3UIO - chains A and B of the 4 polymer chains in the assembly; structure by X-ray diffraction, 2.60 A resolution.

# Chain A
Molecule: SUMO-conjugating enzyme UBC9
Organism: Homo sapiens
Notes: EC 6.3.2.-
Reference sequence: P63279 (UBC9_HUMAN); residues 1-158 here = UniProt positions 1-158
Sequence (158 residues; numbered 1 to 158; the number before each row is that of its first residue):
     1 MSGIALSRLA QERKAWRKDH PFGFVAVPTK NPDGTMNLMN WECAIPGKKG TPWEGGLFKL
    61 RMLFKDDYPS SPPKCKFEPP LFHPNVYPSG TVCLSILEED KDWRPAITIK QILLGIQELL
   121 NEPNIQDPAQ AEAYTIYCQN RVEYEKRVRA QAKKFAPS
Disordered / not traced: 1-2
Modified residues: Cys93 (3-sulfinoalanine; CSD); Cys138 (3-sulfinoalanine; CSD)
Curated features (UniProtKB/Swiss-Prot):
  - region: Arg13 to Lys18 (Interaction with SUMO1)
  - active site: Cys93 (Glycyl thioester intermediate)
  - site: Ile4 (Interaction with RANBP2), Val25 (Interaction with RANBP2), Leu57 (Interaction with RANBP2), Asp100, Lys101 (Substrate binding)
  - modified residue: Ser2 (N-acetylserine), Lys65 (N6-acetyllysine), Ser71 (Phosphoserine)
  - cross-link (Glycyl lysine isopeptide (Lys-Gly)): Lys18 (interchain with G-Cter in SUMO2), Lys48 (interchain with G-Cter in SUMO2), Lys49 (interchain with G-Cter in SUMO1), Lys101 (interchain with G-Cter in SUMO2)
  - mutagenesis: Arg13 to Lys14 (Impairs binding to SUMO1 and catalytic activity), Arg17 to Lys18 (Impairs binding to SUMO1 and catalytic activity), Phe22 (F22A: Impairs binding to RANBP2), Val25 (V25A: Impairs binding to RANBP2), Val27 (V27A: Impairs binding to RANBP2), Glu42 (E42A: Slightly impairs binding to RANBP2), Lys48 (K48A: Slightly impairs binding to RANBP2), Glu54 (E54A: Slightly impairs binding to RANBP2), Leu57 (L57A: Impairs binding to RANBP2), Lys59 (K59A: Impairs binding to RANBP2), Arg61 (R61A: Slightly impairs binding to RANBP2), Asn85 (N85Q: Impairs catalytic activity), 4 further mutagenesis entries in UniProt

# Chain B
Molecule: Small ubiquitin-related modifier 2
Organism: Homo sapiens
Reference sequence: P61956 (SUMO2_HUMAN); residue numbers follow UniProt; this construct covers 14-93
Sequence (80 residues; row label = number of the first residue in the row):
    14 NNDHINLKVA GQDGSVVQFK IKRHTPLSKL MKAYCERQGL SMRQIRFRFD GQPINETDTP
    74 AQLEMEDEDT IDVFQQQTGG
Disordered / not traced: 14
Curated features (UniProtKB/Swiss-Prot):
  - cross-link: Lys21 (Glycyl lysine isopeptide (Lys-Gly) (interchain with G-Cter in SUMO2)), Gly93 (Glycyl lysine isopeptide (Gly-Lys) (interchain with K-? in acceptor proteins))
  - mutagenesis: Lys33 (K33E: Significantly impairs sumoylation of MTA1), Lys35 (K35E: Significantly impairs sumoylation of MTA1), Lys42 (K42E: Significantly impairs sumoylation of MTA1)
From the paper describing this entry:
  - specificity-determining residues: Ile34 (proposed by the authors, not directly observed)

# Chain A / chain B interface
Contacting residue pairs (25; chain A residue first):
  Asn85(A) - Gly92(B)
  Asn85(A) - Gly93(B)  hydrogen bond (side chain-backbone)
  Cys93(A) - Gly92(B)
  Cys93(A) - Gly93(B)  hydrogen bond (backbone-backbone)
  Leu94(A) - Gln90(B)
  Leu94(A) - Thr91(B)
  Leu94(A) - Gly92(B)
  Ser95(A) - Gln90(B)
  Ser95(A) - Thr91(B)  hydrogen bond (backbone-backbone)
  Ile96(A) - Gln88(B)
  Ile96(A) - Gln90(B)
  Asp102(A) - Gln89(B)
  Arg104(A) - Gln88(B)  hydrogen bond
  Ile107(A) - Gln88(B)
  Gln111(A) - Gln25(B)
  Gln111(A) - Asp26(B)
  Gly115(A) - Gln90(B)  hydrogen bond (backbone-side chain)
  Glu118(A) - Arg59(B)  salt bridge
  Glu118(A) - Gln90(B)
  Leu119(A) - Gln90(B)
  Leu119(A) - Gly92(B)
  Asn124(A) - Thr91(B)  hydrogen bond
  Asn124(A) - Gly92(B)  hydrogen bond (side chain-backbone)
  Asp127(A) - Gly93(B)
  Ala129(A) - Gly93(B)
Interface residues without a listed pair, chain A (17 interface residues in all): Pro84, Pro128

# Overview
17 residues of chain A face 9 of chain B across their interface; the contacts include 7 hydrogen bonds and 1
salt bridge. Polar contacts include Glu118(A)-Arg59(B), Asn85(A)-Gly93(B) and Arg104(A)-Gln88(B). From
UniProt: active-site residue Cys93(A) and 19 mutagenesis sites on chain A; 3 mutagenesis sites on chain B.
From the paper: the specificity determinant Ile34(B).
Chain A is SUMO-conjugating enzyme UBC9 and chain B is Small ubiquitin-related modifier 2, both from Homo
sapiens; the structure, Complex between human RanGAP1-SUMO2, UBC9 and the IR1 domain from RanBP2 containing
IR2 Motif II, was determined by X-ray diffraction, deposited together with 3UIN and 3UIP.
